PDB entry 3HB1 | X-ray diffraction, 2.51 A resolution | chain A

# Chain A
Molecule: Eyes absent homolog 2 (Drosophila)
Organism: Homo sapiens
Notes: EC 3.1.3.48; fragment: Eya domain
Reference sequence: Q86U84 (Q86U84_HUMAN); residues 269-538 here correspond to UniProt positions 245-514 (UniProt number = residue number - 24)
Chain sequence (274 residues; row label = number of the first residue in the row):
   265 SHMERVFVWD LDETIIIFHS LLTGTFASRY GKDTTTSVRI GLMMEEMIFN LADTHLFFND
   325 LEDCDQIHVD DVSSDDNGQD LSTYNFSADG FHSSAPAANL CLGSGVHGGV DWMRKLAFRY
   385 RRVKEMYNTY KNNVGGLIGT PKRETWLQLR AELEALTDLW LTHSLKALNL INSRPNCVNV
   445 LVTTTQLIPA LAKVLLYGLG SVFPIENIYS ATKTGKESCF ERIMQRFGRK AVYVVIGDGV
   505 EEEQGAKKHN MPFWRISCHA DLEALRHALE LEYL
Unresolved in the structure: 356-371
Sequence notes: expression tag (265-268)
Metal / ion sites: Mg2+: Asp274, Asp276, Asp502
Ligand contacts: aluminium fluoride (AF3): Asp274, Leu275, Asp276, Val446, Thr447, Thr448, Lys480, Asp502, Glu506
What the authors report for this chain:
  - Mg2+ coordination: Asp274
  - catalytic residues: Asp274, Asp276
  - binding site for aluminium fluoride: Asp274
  - catalytic residues: Glu277, Lys480 (proposed by the authors, not directly observed)
  - disease-associated variants - N433P, L451R, G501E: abolished catalytic activity (citing earlier work)
  - disease-associated variants - R493G: decreased catalytic activity (citing earlier work)
  - disease-associated variants - T278M: unchanged catalytic activity (citing earlier work)
  - disease-associated variants - V270E, N433P, L451R, L529P: decreased stability (from molecular simulation)
  - disease-associated variants - T421I: unchanged stability (proposed by the authors, not directly observed)

# Overview
Ligands of chain A: aluminium fluoride. The Mg2+ site is built by Asp274, Asp276 and Asp502. The paper reports
catalytic residues Asp274, Asp276 and Glu277 among others; V270E, N433P and L451R, among others, reduce
stability; 8 substitutions were tested in all.
Chain A is Eyes absent homolog 2 (Drosophila) (Homo sapiens); the structure, Crystal structure of ed-eya2
complexed with Alf3, was determined by X-ray diffraction, deposited together with 3HB0.
